8EEZ - chains H and L; structure by X-ray diffraction, 2.25 A resolution.

# Chain H
Molecule: rhMZ100-C antibody heavy chain
From: Macaca mulatta
Notes: antibody fragment or engineered binder
Sequence (222 residues; each row starts with the number of its first residue; a row labelled like 82A-82C holds insertion residues (82A, then the next letters in order)):
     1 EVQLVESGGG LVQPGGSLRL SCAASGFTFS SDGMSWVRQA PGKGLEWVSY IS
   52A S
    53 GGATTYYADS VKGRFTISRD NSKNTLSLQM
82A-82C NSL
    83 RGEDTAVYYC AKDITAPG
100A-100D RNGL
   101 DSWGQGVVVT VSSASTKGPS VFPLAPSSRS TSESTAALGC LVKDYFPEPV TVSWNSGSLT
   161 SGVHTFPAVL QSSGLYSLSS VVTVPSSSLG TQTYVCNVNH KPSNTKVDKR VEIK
Disordered / not traced: 1, 211-214
Cystine bridges: Cys140-Cys196

# Chain L
Molecule: rhMZ100-C antibody light chain
From: Macaca mulatta
Notes: antibody fragment or engineered binder
Sequence (219 residues; numbered 1 to 210 plus 10 insertion-coded residues; 1 number in that range is skipped by the numbering (no residue carries it; nothing is unmodelled there); the number before each row is that of its first residue; a row labelled like 27A-27C holds insertion residues (27A, then the next letters in order)):
     1 QSVLTQPPS
    11 LSASPGASAR LPCTLSS
27A-27C DLN
    28 VGTKNMYWYQ QKPGSAPRLF LYYYSDS
54A-54D DKQL
    55 GPGVPNRVSG SK
66A-66B ET
    67 SSNTAFLLIS GLQPEDEADY YCQVYDNSAR VFGGGTRLTV
  106A L
   107 GQPKAAPSVT LFPPSSEELQ ANKATLVCLI SDFYPGAVEV AWKADGSAVN AGVETTKPSK
   167 QSNNKYAASS YLSLTSDQWK SHKSYSCQVT HEGSTVEKTV APAE
Disordered / not traced: 1, 210
Cystine bridges: Cys23-Cys88, Cys134-Cys193

# Interface between chain H and chain L
Residue-residue contacts - 66 pairs, chain H then chain L:
  Gln39(H) - Gln38(L)  hydrogen bond
  Gln39(H) - Tyr87(L)
  Gly42(H) - Lys163(L)
  Lys43(H) - Tyr87(L)
  Gly44(H) - Tyr87(L)
  Leu45(H) - Pro44(L)  hydrophobic
  Leu45(H) - Tyr87(L)  hydrophobic
  Leu45(H) - Phe98(L)
  Trp47(H) - Ser94(L)
  Trp47(H) - Arg96(L)
  Trp47(H) - Phe98(L)
  Tyr50(H) - Arg96(L)
  Tyr58(H) - Ser94(L)
  Tyr91(H) - Gln38(L)  hydrogen bond
  Tyr91(H) - Ser42(L)
  Tyr91(H) - Ala43(L)  hydrophobic
  Tyr91(H) - Pro44(L)
  Asp95(H) - Tyr91(L)  hydrogen bond
  Asp95(H) - Arg96(L)  salt bridge
  Gly100(H) - Asn32(L)  hydrogen bond (backbone-side chain)
  Gly100(H) - Tyr49(L)
  Arg100A(H) - Asn32(L)
  Arg100A(H) - Tyr34(L)
  Arg100A(H) - Leu46(L)
  Arg100A(H) - Tyr49(L)
  Asn100B(H) - Tyr34(L)  hydrogen bond (backbone-side chain)
  Asn100B(H) - Tyr91(L)
  Gly100C(H) - Tyr34(L)
  Gly100C(H) - Tyr91(L)  hydrogen bond (backbone-side chain)
  Leu100D(H) - Tyr36(L)  hydrogen bond (backbone-side chain)
  Leu100D(H) - Leu46(L)
  Leu100D(H) - Phe98(L)  hydrophobic
  Asp101(H) - Leu46(L)
  Trp103(H) - Tyr36(L)
  Trp103(H) - Pro44(L)
  Gly104(H) - Ala43(L)
  Gln105(H) - Ala43(L)  hydrogen bond (side chain-backbone)
  Phe122(H) - Ser121(L)
  Phe122(H) - Glu123(L)
  Phe122(H) - Glu124(L)
  Pro123(H) - Ser121(L)
  Pro123(H) - Glu123(L)
  Leu124(H) - Phe118(L)  hydrophobic
  Ala125(H) - Phe118(L)
  Ala137(H) - Phe118(L)
  Leu141(H) - Thr131(L)
  Leu141(H) - Tyr177(L)  hydrophobic
  Lys143(H) - Thr131(L)  hydrogen bond
  Lys143(H) - Ser179(L)  hydrogen bond
  Phe166(H) - Leu135(L)  hydrophobic
  Phe166(H) - Ile136(L)
  Phe166(H) - Ala174(L)
  Pro167(H) - Ser165(L)
  Ala168(H) - Thr162(L)
  Val169(H) - Glu160(L)
  Val169(H) - Thr162(L)
  Val169(H) - Tyr177(L)  hydrophobic
  Leu170(H) - Glu160(L)
  Gln171(H) - Glu160(L)
  Gln171(H) - Ser179(L)
  Leu178(H) - Tyr177(L)
  Ser179(H) - Val133(L)
  Ser179(H) - Tyr177(L)  hydrogen bond
  Val181(H) - Phe118(L)  hydrophobic
  Val181(H) - Leu135(L)  hydrophobic
  Lys209(H) - Glu123(L)  salt bridge
Also at the interface, not in a pair above, chain H (44 interface residues in all): Ser35, Val37, Glu46, Val121, Ser127, Leu138, Ser172, Ser177
Also at the interface, not in a pair above, chain L (39 interface residues in all): Arg45, Asp54A, Gln54C, Gln89, Ala95, Pro119, Ser137, Thr161, Ala173, Ser175

# Summary
Chain H and chain L form an interface of 44 and 39 residues respectively, with 11 hydrogen bonds and 2 salt
bridges. Polar pairs include Asp95(H)-Arg96(L), Lys209(H)-Glu123(L) and Gln39(H)-Gln38(L).
Chain H is rhMZ100-C antibody heavy chain and chain L is rhMZ100-C antibody light chain, both from Macaca
mulatta; the structure, Crystal structure of a NHP anti-ZIKV neutralizing antibody rhMZ100-C, was determined
by X-ray diffraction, deposited together with 8EE8, 8EED, 8EEE, 8EF0 and 8EF2.
